Entry 6L8Z (X-ray diffraction, 2.10 A resolution); this record covers chain A.

# Chain A
Protein: Glycosyltransferase
From: Siraitia grosvenorii
Notes: EC 2.4.1.-
UniProtKB: K7NBW3 (K7NBW3_SIRGR); numbering as in UniProt (aligned over 1-454)
Amino-acid sequence (454 residues; each row starts with the number of its first residue):
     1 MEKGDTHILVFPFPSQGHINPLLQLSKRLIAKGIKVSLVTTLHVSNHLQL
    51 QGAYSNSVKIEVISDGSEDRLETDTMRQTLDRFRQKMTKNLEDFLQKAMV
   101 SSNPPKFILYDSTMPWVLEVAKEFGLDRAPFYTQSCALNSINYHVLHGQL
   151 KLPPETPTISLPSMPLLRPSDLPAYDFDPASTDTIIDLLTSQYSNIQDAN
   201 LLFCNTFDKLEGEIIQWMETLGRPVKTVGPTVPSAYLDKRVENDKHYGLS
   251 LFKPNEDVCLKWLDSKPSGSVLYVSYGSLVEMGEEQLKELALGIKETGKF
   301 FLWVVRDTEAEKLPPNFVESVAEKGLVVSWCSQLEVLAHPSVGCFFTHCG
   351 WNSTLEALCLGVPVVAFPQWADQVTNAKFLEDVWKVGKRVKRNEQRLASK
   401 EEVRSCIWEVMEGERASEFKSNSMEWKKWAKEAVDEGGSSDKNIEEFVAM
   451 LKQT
Unresolved in the structure: 1-4, 249-254
Cystine bridges: Cys259-Cys331
Small-molecule neighbours: uridine-5'-diphosphate-glucose (UPG): Gln134, Tyr247, Tyr273, Ser275, Gly277, Ser278, Leu279, Val304, Trp330, Cys331, Ser332, Gln333, His348, Gly350, Trp351, Asn352, Ser353, Glu356, Asp372, Gln373, Asn376

# In short
Ligands of chain A: uridine-5'-diphosphate-glucose.
Chain A is Glycosyltransferase (Siraitia grosvenorii); the structure, Crystal structure of ugt transferase
mutant in complex with UPG, was determined by X-ray diffraction, deposited together with 6L8X, 6L8W and 6L90.
